PDB entry 5JW4 | X-ray diffraction, 3.70 A resolution | chains B and N of the 12 polymer chains in the assembly

== Chain B ==
Name: Hemagglutinin
From: Influenza A virus
UniProtKB: Q6DQ34 (Q6DQ34_9INFA); residues 1-162 here correspond to UniProt positions 347-508 (UniProt number = residue number + 346)
Amino-acid sequence (162 residues; row label = number of the first residue in the row):
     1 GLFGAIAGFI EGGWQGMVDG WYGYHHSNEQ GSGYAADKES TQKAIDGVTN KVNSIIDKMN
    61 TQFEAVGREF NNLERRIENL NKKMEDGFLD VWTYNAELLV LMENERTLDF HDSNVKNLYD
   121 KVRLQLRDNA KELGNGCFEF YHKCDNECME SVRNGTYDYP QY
Disulfides: Cys144-Cys148
Covalent attachments: N-acetylglucosamine (NAG) linked to Asn154
Reported in the primary citation:
  - conformationally variable residues (side-chain flip): Trp21

== Chain N ==
Name: MEDI8852 light chain
From: Homo sapiens
Amino-acid sequence (206 residues; numbered 4 to 209; the number before each row is that of its first residue):
     4 MTQSPSSLSA SVGDRVTITC RTSQSLSSYT HWYQQKPGKA PKLLIYAASS RGSGVPSRFS
    64 GSGSGTDFTL TISSLQPEDF ATYYCQQSRT FGQGTKVEIK RTVAAPSVFI FPPSDEQLKS
   124 GTASVVCLLN NFYPREAKVQ WKVDNALQSG NSQESVTEQD SKDSTYSLSS TLTLSKADYE
   184 KHKVYACEVT HQGLSSPVTK SFNRGE
Disulfides: Cys23-Cys88, Cys130-Cys190
Reported in the primary citation:
  - conformationally variable residues (loop rearrangement): Gln27 to Tyr32
  - contacts within the chain: Thr33-Phe71

== Interface between chain B and chain N ==
Residue-residue contacts (13):
  Asp19(B) - Tyr32(N)  hydrogen bond (backbone-side chain)
  Asp19(B) - Arg92(N)  salt bridge
  Gly20(B) - Tyr32(N)
  Lys38(B) - Leu29(N)
  Lys38(B) - Tyr32(N)
  Lys38(B) - Ser91(N)  hydrogen bond
  Thr41(B) - Tyr32(N)
  Gln42(B) - Leu29(N)
  Gln42(B) - Ser30(N)  hydrogen bond
  Gln42(B) - Ser31(N)  hydrogen bond (side chain-backbone)
  Gln42(B) - Tyr32(N)
  Ile45(B) - Ser31(N)
  Asp46(B) - Ser30(N)
Other interface residues (no listed pair), chain B (8 interface residues in all): Glu39
Other interface residues (no listed pair), chain N (8 interface residues in all): Gln27, Ser28
From the paper, about this interface:
  - pairs named by the authors: Lys38(B)-Tyr32(N) (hydrophobic contact), Gln42(B)-Ser30(N) (hydrogen bond), Leu29(N)-Lys38(B) (hydrophobic contact), Ser31(N)-Gln42(B) (hydrogen bond), Tyr32(N)-Gln42(B), Tyr32(N)-Asp19(B) (hydrogen bond)
  - epitope / paratope residues, chain B: Lys38(B), Gln42(B)
  - epitope / paratope residues, chain N: Leu29(N), Ser30(N), Ser31(N), Tyr32(N)

== In short ==
Chain B and chain N each contribute 8 residues to their interface; the contacts include 4 hydrogen bonds and 1
salt bridge. Polar pairs include Asp19(B)-Arg92(N), Asp19(B)-Tyr32(N) and Lys38(B)-Ser91(N). The authors
report hydrophobic contacts between Lys38(B) and Tyr32(N) and Leu29(N) and Lys38(B); hydrogen bonds between
Gln42(B) and Ser30(N), Ser31(N) and Gln42(B) and Tyr32(N) and Asp19(B); a contact between Tyr32(N) and
Gln42(B). From the paper: epitope/paratope residues Lys38(B), Gln42(B) and Leu29(N) among others;
conformational variability at Trp21(B) and Gln27(N).
Here chain B is Hemagglutinin (Influenza A virus) and chain N is MEDI8852 light chain (Homo sapiens). Entry
5JW4 (Structure of MEDI8852 Fab Fragment in Complex with H5 HA) was determined by X-ray diffraction (same
publication as 5JW3 and 5JW5).
